PDB entry 4AQU | X-ray diffraction, 2.30 A resolution | chains A and D of the 4 polymer chains in the assembly

# Chain A
Molecule: DNA endonuclease I-crei
Source organism: Chlamydomonas reinhardtii
Notes: EC 3.1.-.-
Reference sequence: P05725 (DNE1_CHLRE); residue numbers follow UniProt; this construct covers 2-153
Amino-acid sequence (152 residues; numbered 2 to 153; the number before each row is that of its first residue):
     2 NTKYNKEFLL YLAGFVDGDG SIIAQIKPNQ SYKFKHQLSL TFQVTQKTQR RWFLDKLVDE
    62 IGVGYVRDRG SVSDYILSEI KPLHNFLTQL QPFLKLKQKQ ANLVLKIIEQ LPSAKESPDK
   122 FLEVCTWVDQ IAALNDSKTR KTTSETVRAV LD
Bound ions: Ca2+ site 1: Gly19 (shared with 1 residue of chain B; 1 residue of chain C; DG515(D) of chain D); Ca2+ site 2: Asp20 (shared with 1 residue of chain B; 1 residue of chain C; 5CM_514(D) of chain D)
Curated features (UniProtKB/Swiss-Prot):
  - region (Interaction with DNA): Gln26 to Gln38, Gln44 to Gln47, Arg68 to Arg70, Ser138 to Thr143
  - binding site (Mg(2+)): Gly19, Asp20
  - mutagenesis: Asp20 (D20A/L/N: Loss of catalytic activity. Reduced affinity for DNA), Gln26 (Q26A/C: Alters the specificity of the endonuclease), Tyr33 (Y33C/H/R: Alters the specificity of the endonuclease), Gln44 (Q44A/C/T/V/W: Alters the specificity of the endonuclease), Gln47 (Q47A/E/M: Loss of catalytic activity; Q47N: Strongly reduced affinity for DNA. No effect on catalytic activity), Arg68 (R68A: Loss of activity), Lys98 (K98A: Strongly reduced affinity for DNA. Increased catalytic activity; K98R: Strongly reduced affinity for DNA. No effect on catalytic activity), Ser138 (S138A: Reduced affinity for DNA. No effect on catalytic activity. Reduced cleavage; when associated with M-139), Lys139 (K139M: Reduced affinity for DNA. No effect on catalytic activity. Reduced cleavage; when associated with A-138), Lys142 (K142G: Reduced affinity for DNA. No effect on catalytic activity. Reduced cleavage; when associated with G-143), Thr143 (T143G: Reduced affinity for DNA. No effect on catalytic activity. Reduced cleavage; when associated with G-142)
What the authors report for this chain:
  - conformationally variable residues: Val73
  - binding site for the 24-nt DNA strand (chain D): Val73
  - mutagenesis - V73A (10-fold): increased catalytic activity on endogenous methylated locus
  - mutagenesis - V73A: unchanged catalytic activity on unmethylated extrachromosomal ADCY9t

# Chain D
Molecule: 24-nt DNA strand
Sequence (24 nucleotides; each row starts with the number of its first residue):
   501 CCAAACTGTC TCACGACGTT TTGA
Modified residues: 5CM (5-methyl-2'-deoxy-cytidine-5'-monophosphate) at position 514
Bound ions: Ca2+ site 1: 5CM_514 (shared with Asp20(A) of chain A; 1 residue of chain B; 1 residue of chain C); Ca2+ site 2: DG515 (shared with Gly19(A) of chain A; 1 residue of chain B; 1 residue of chain C)

# Chain A / chain D interface
Pairs across the interface - 41 pairs, chain A then chain D:
  Gly19(A) - DG515(D)  phosphate contact
  Asp20(A) - 5CM_514(D)  phosphate contact
  Asp20(A) - DG515(D)  phosphate contact
  Gly21(A) - DG515(D)  sugar contact
  Gly21(A) - DA516(D)  phosphate contact
  Ser22(A) - DG515(D)  sugar contact
  Ser22(A) - DA516(D)  hydrogen bond to the phosphate
  Ile24(A) - DA516(D)  base contact
  Ile24(A) - DC517(D)  phosphate contact
  Gln26(A) - DC517(D)  sugar contact
  Gln26(A) - DG518(D)  hydrogen bond to the base
  Lys28(A) - DT519(D)  hydrogen bond to the base
  Lys28(A) - DT520(D)  base contact
  Pro29(A) - DT519(D)  phosphate contact
  Pro29(A) - DT520(D)  base contact
  Asn30(A) - DT521(D)  hydrogen bond to the base
  Gln44(A) - DA516(D)  hydrogen bond to the base
  Thr46(A) - 5CM_514(D)  sugar contact
  Thr46(A) - DG515(D)  base contact
  Gln47(A) - 5CM_514(D)  hydrogen bond to the phosphate
  Lys48(A) - DA513(D)  salt bridge to the phosphate
  Lys48(A) - 5CM_514(D)  hydrogen bond to the phosphate
  Arg51(A) - 5CM_514(D)  salt bridge to the phosphate
  Arg68(A) - DA516(D)  base contact
  Arg70(A) - DG515(D)  hydrogen bond to the base
  Arg70(A) - DA516(D)  base contact
  Val73(A) - 5CM_514(D)  base contact
  Lys98(A) - DA516(D)  salt bridge to the phosphate
  Ala133(A) - DC517(D)  phosphate contact
  Asn136(A) - DA516(D)  phosphate contact
  Asn136(A) - DC517(D)  hydrogen bond to the phosphate
  Asp137(A) - DA516(D)  hydrogen bond to the phosphate
  Ser138(A) - DA516(D)  phosphate contact
  Ser138(A) - DC517(D)  hydrogen bond to the phosphate
  Thr140(A) - DC517(D)  sugar contact
  Thr140(A) - DG518(D)  sugar contact
  Arg141(A) - DC517(D)  phosphate contact
  Arg141(A) - DG518(D)  phosphate contact
  Lys142(A) - DG518(D)  hydrogen bond to the phosphate
  Lys142(A) - DT519(D)  salt bridge to the phosphate
  Thr143(A) - DG518(D)  hydrogen bond to the phosphate
Other interface residues (no listed pair), chain A (27 interface residues in all): Ile23

# Overview
The interface between chain A and chain D involves 27 residues on one side and 9 on the other, with 13
hydrogen bonds and 4 salt bridges. Polar contacts include Gln26(A)-DG518(D), Lys28(A)-DT519(D) and
Asn30(A)-DT521(D). The paper reports a binding site for the 24-nt DNA strand (chain D) at Val73(A); V73A of
chain A increases catalytic activity on endogenous methylated locus.
Here chain A is DNA endonuclease I-crei (Chlamydomonas reinhardtii) and chain D is a 24-nt DNA strand. Entry
4AQU (Crystal structure of I-CreI complexed with its target methylated at position plus 2 (in the b ...) was
determined by X-ray diffraction together with 4AQX from the same study.
